7VA4 - chains I and M of the 34 polymer chains in the assembly; structure by electron microscopy, 14.00 A resolution (very low resolution: no residue pairs are listed; an interface is given only as per-side residue counts).

# Chain I
Molecule: 539-nt DNA strand
Source organism: Homo sapiens
Sequence (539 nucleotides; each row starts with the number of its first residue):
     1 GGGTTAGGGT TAGGGTTAGG GTTAGGGTTA GGGTTAGGGT TAGGGTTAGG GTTAGGGTTA
    61 GGGTTAGGGT TAGGGTTAGG GTTAGGGTTA GGGTTAGGGT TAGGGTTAGG GTTAGGGTTA
   121 GGGTTAGGGT TAGGGTTAGG GTTAGGGTTA GGGTTAGGGT TAGGGTTAGG GTTAGGGTTA
   181 GGGTTAGGGT TAGGGTTAGG GTTAGGGTTA GGGTTAGGGT TAGGGTTAGG GTTAGGGTTA
   241 GGGTTAGGGT TAGGGTTAGG GTTAGGGTTA GGGTTAGGGT TAGGGTTAGG GTTAGGGTTA
   301 GGGTTAGGGT TAGGGTTAGG GTTAGGGTTA GGGTTAGGGT TAGGGTTAGG GTTAGGGTTA
   361 GGGTTAGGGT TAGGGTTAGG GTTAGGGTTA GGGTTAGGGT TAGGGTTAGG GTTAGGGTTA
   421 GGGTTAGGGT TAGGGTTAGG GTTAGGGTTA GGGTTAGGGT TAGGGTTAGG GTTAGGGTTA
   481 GGGTTAGGGT TAGGGTTAGG GTTAGGGTTA GGGTTAGGGT TAGGGTTAGG GTTAGGGTT

# Chain M
Molecule: Histone H2A type 1-B/E
Source organism: Homo sapiens
UniProtKB: P04908 (H2A1B_HUMAN); residues 0-129 here correspond to UniProt positions 1-130 (UniProt number = residue number + 1)
Chain sequence (130 residues; row label = number of the first residue in the row; numbering starts at 0):
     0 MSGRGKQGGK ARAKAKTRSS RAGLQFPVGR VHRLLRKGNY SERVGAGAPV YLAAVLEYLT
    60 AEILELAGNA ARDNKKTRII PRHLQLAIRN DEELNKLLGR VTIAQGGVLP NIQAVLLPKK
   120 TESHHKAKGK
Disordered / not traced: 0-10
Curated features (UniProtKB/Swiss-Prot):
  - modified residue: Ser1 (N-acetylserine), Arg3 (Citrulline), Lys5 (N6-(2-hydroxyisobutyryl)lysine), Lys9 (N6-(2-hydroxyisobutyryl)lysine), Lys13 (N6-(beta-hydroxybutyryl)lysine), Lys36 (N6-(2-hydroxyisobutyryl)lysine), Lys74 (N6-(2-hydroxyisobutyryl)lysine), Lys75 (N6-(2-hydroxyisobutyryl)lysine), Lys95 (N6-(2-hydroxyisobutyryl)lysine), Gln104 (N5-methylglutamine), Lys118 (N6-(2-hydroxyisobutyryl)lysine), Lys119 (N6-crotonyllysine), Thr120 (Phosphothreonine), Lys125 (N6-crotonyllysine)
  - cross-link (Glycyl lysine isopeptide (Lys-Gly)): Lys13 (interchain with G-Cter in ubiquitin), Lys15 (interchain with G-Cter in ubiquitin), Lys119 (interchain with G-Cter in ubiquitin)

# How chain I and chain M interact
At this resolution (14 A) residue pairs are not listed: 14 residues of chain I and 15 of chain M lie at the interface.

# In short
14 residues of chain I and 15 residues of chain M are in contact.
Here chain I is a 539-nt DNA strand and chain M is Histone H2A type 1-B/E, both from Homo sapiens. Entry 7VA4
(Telomeric tetranucleosome in open state) was determined by electron microscopy (same publication as 7V90,
7V96, 7V9C, 7V9J, 7V9K and 7V9S).
